Entry 7JOA (electron microscopy, 3.30 A resolution); this record covers chains G and I of the 11 polymer chains in the assembly.

# Chain G
Protein: Histone H2A type 1
From: Homo sapiens
UniProt: P0C0S8 (H2A1_HUMAN); residues 1-129 here correspond to UniProt positions 2-130 (UniProt number = residue number + 1)
Chain sequence (129 residues; each row starts with the number of its first residue):
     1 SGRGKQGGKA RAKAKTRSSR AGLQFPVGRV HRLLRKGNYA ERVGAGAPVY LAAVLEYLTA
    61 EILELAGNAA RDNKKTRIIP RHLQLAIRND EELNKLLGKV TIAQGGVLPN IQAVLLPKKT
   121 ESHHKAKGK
Not modelled in the structure: 1-9, 119-129

# Chain I
Molecule: 147-nt DNA strand
From: synthetic construct
Sequence (147 nucleotides; each row starts with the number of its first residue; numbers below 1 keep their minus sign (DA-73 is residue -73)):
   -73 ATCGGATGTA TATATCTGAC ACGTGCCTGG AGACTAGGGA GTAATCCCCT TGGCGGTTAA
   -13 AACGCGGGGG ACAGCGCGTA CGTGCGTTTA AGCGGTGCTA GAGCTGTCTA CGACCAATTG
    47 AGCGGCCTCG GCACCGGGAT TCTCGAT
Not modelled in the structure: -73, 73

# Chain G / chain I interface
Residue-residue contacts (12; chain G residue first):
  Arg11(G) with DA43(I), base contact; DT44(I), hydrogen bond to the sugar
  Arg29(G) with DC49(I), salt bridge to the phosphate
  Arg42(G) with DG38(I), sugar contact; DA39(I), phosphate contact
  Val43(G) with DG38(I), sugar contact; DA39(I), hydrogen bond to the phosphate
  Ala45(G) with DG38(I), phosphate contact
  Lys75(G) with DA59(I), salt bridge to the phosphate
  Thr76(G) with DC58(I), hydrogen bond to the phosphate
  Arg77(G) with DG57(I), sugar contact; DC58(I), phosphate contact
Other interface residues (no listed pair), chain G (10 interface residues in all): Arg35, Gly44
Other interface residues (no listed pair), chain I (9 interface residues in all): DG48

# In short
10 residues of chain G face 9 of chain I across their interface, with 3 hydrogen bonds and 2 salt bridges.
Among the polar pairs are Arg11(G)-DT44(I), Val43(G)-DA39(I) and Thr76(G)-DC58(I).
Here chain G is Histone H2A type 1 (Homo sapiens) and chain I is a 147-nt DNA strand (synthetic construct).
Entry 7JOA (2:1 cGAS-nucleosome complex) was determined by electron microscopy together with 7JO9 from the
same study.
